7X49 - chains H and A of the 6 polymer chains in the assembly; structure by electron microscopy, 3.13 A resolution.

Chain H:
Name: 8A10 heavy chain
Organism: Mus musculus
Sequence (118 residues; row label = number of the first residue in the row):
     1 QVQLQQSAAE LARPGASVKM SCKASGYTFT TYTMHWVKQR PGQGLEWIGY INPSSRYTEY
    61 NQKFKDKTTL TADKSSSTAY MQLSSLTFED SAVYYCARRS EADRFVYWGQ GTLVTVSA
Disordered / not traced: 1
Cystine bridges: Cys-22/Cys-96

Chain A:
Name: Virion protein 1
Organism: Coxsackievirus B1
UniProtKB: W8GTF7 (W8GTF7_9ENTO); numbering as in UniProt (aligned over 1-278)
Sequence (278 residues; numbered 1 to 278; the number before each row is that of its first residue):
     1 GPVEESVDRA VARVADTISS RPTNSESIPA LTAAETGHTS QVVPSDTMQT RHVKNYHSRS
    61 ESSIENFLCR SACVYYATYT NNSKKGFAEW VINTRQVAQL RRKLELFTYL RFDLELTFVI
   121 TSAQQPSTAS SVDAPVQTHQ IMYVPPGGPV PTKVKDYAWQ TSTNPSVFWT EGNAPPRMSI
   181 PFISIGNAYS CFYDGWTQFS RNGVYGINTL NNMGTLYMRH VNEAGQGPIK STVRIYFKPK
   241 HVKAWVPRPP RLCQYEKQKN VNFSPIGVTT SRTDIITT
Disordered / not traced: 1-11
Differences from the reference sequence: conflict Lys-84 (Glu in W8GTF7)

Interface between chain H and chain A:
Pairs across the interface (8):
  Thr-31(H) / Ile-266(A)
  Asn-52(H) / Pro-265(A)  hydrogen bond (side chain-backbone)
  Ser-54(H) / Gly-267(A)  hydrogen bond (side chain-backbone)
  Glu-101(H) / Tyr-255(A)
  Glu-101(H) / Glu-256(A)
  Ala-102(H) / Glu-256(A)
  Ala-102(H) / Lys-257(A)
  Asp-103(H) / Lys-257(A)  salt bridge
Also at the interface, not in a pair above, chain H (10 interface residues in all): Thr-30, Tyr-32, Lys-74, Arg-99
Also at the interface, not in a pair above, chain A (9 interface residues in all): Gln-254, Ser-264, Ser-271

Summary:
10 residues of chain H and 9 residues of chain A are in contact; the contacts include 2 hydrogen bonds and 1
salt bridge. Polar pairs include Asp-103(H)/Lys-257(A), Asn-52(H)/Pro-265(A) and Ser-54(H)/Gly-267(A).
Chain H is 8A10 heavy chain (Mus musculus) and chain A is Virion protein 1 (Coxsackievirus B1); the structure,
Cryo-EM structure of Coxsackievirus B1 mature virion in complex with nAb 8A10 (classified from CVB1 mature
..., was determined by electron microscopy together with 7X2G, 7X2I, 7X2O, 7X2T, 7X2W, 7X35 and 7 further
entries from the same study.
